PDB entry 4R99 | X-ray diffraction, 1.80 A resolution | chains A and D of the 4 polymer chains in the assembly

Chain A (and D):
Protein: Uricase
From: Bacillus fastidiosus
Notes: EC 3.1.2.4; chain D of this document is another copy of the same molecule, construct and numbering; everything in this record applies to it too
UniProtKB: C5HDG5 (C5HDG5_9BACI); residues 3-322 here correspond to UniProt positions 1-320 (UniProt number = residue number - 2)
Amino-acid sequence (335 residues; each row starts with the number of its first residue):
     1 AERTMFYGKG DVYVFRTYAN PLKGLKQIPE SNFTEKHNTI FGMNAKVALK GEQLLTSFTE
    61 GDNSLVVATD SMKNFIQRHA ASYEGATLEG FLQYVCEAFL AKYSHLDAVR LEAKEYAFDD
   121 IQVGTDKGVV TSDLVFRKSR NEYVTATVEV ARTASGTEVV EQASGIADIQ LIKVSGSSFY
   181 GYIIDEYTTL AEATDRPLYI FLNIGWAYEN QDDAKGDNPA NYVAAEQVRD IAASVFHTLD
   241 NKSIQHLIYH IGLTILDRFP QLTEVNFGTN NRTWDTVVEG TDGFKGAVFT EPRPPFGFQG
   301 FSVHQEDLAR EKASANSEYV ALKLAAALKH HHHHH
Disordered / not traced: 177-178, 191-195, 325-335 (chain D: 193-194, 325-335)
Construct notes: expression tag (1-2, 323-335); conflict V144 (Ala142 in C5HDG5)

How chain A and chain D interact:
Pairs across the interface (11; chain A residue first):
  D275(A) - R293(D)  salt bridge
  E291(A) - R293(D)
  E291(A) - P294(D)
  P292(A) - R293(D)
  P292(A) - P294(D)
  R293(A) - D275(D)  salt bridge
  R293(A) - E291(D)
  R293(A) - P292(D)
  R293(A) - R293(D)
  P294(A) - E291(D)
  P294(A) - P292(D)
Other interface residues (no listed pair), chain D (6 interface residues in all): T290

Overview:
Chain A and chain D form an interface of 5 and 6 residues respectively, with 2 salt bridges. Its one
salt-bridged contact is D275(A)-R293(D).
Chain A and chain D are both Uricase (Bacillus fastidiosus); the structure, Crystal structure of a uricase
from Bacillus fastidious, was determined by X-ray diffraction, deposited together with 4R8X.
